Entry 4ZBY (X-ray diffraction, 1.70 A resolution); this record covers chain A.

Chain A:
Molecule: Uracil-DNA glycosylase
From: Sulfolobus tokodaii str. 7
Notes: EC 3.2.2.27
UniProt: Q96YD0 (Q96YD0_SULTO); residue numbers follow UniProt; this construct covers 1-194
Chain sequence (194 residues; each row starts with the number of its first residue):
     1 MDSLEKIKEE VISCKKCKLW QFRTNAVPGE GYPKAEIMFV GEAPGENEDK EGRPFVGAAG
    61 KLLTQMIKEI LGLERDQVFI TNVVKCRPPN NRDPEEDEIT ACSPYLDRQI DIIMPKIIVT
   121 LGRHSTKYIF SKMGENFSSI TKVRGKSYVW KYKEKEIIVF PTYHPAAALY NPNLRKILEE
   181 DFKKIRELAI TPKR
Metal / ion sites: 4Fe-4S cluster Fe: Cys14, Cys17, Cys86, Cys102
Ligand contacts:
  - 4Fe-4S cluster (SF4): Val11, Cys14, Lys15, Lys16, Cys17, Leu19, Trp20, Arg23, Val84, Lys85, Cys86, Ala101, Cys102, Tyr105
  - uracil (URA): Gly41, Glu42, Ala43, Pro44, Gly45, Glu48, Pro54, Phe55, Asn82, His164
Curated features (UniProtKB/Swiss-Prot):
  - binding site ([4Fe-4S] cluster): Cys14, Cys17, Cys86, Cys102
  - binding site (uracil): Gly41 to Ala43, Phe55, Asn82, His164
  - mutagenesis: Leu169 (L169A: No change in activity), Tyr170 (Y170A: Lack of activity), Asn171 (N171A: No change in activity)
From the paper describing this entry:
  - 4Fe-4S cluster coordination: Cys14, Cys17, Cys86, Cys102
  - binding site for uracil: Gly41, Glu42, Ala43, Pro44, Glu48, Phe55, Asn82, His164
  - specificity-determining residues: Glu48
  - binding site for 2-(N-morpholino)-ethanesulfonic acid: Arg123, His164
  - mutagenesis - L169A, N171A: unchanged catalytic activity
  - mutagenesis - Y170A: abolished catalytic activity

Summary:
Bound to chain A: 4Fe-4S cluster and uracil. Cys14, Cys17, Cys86 and Cys102 coordinate a 4Fe-4S cluster Fe
ion. From UniProt: 4 [4Fe-4S] cluster-binding residues, 6 uracil-binding residues and 3 mutagenesis sites.
From the paper: a binding site for uracil at Gly41, Glu42 and Ala43 among others; Y170A abolishes catalytic
activity; 3 substitutions were tested in all.
Chain A is Uracil-DNA glycosylase (Sulfolobus tokodaii str. 7); the structure, Family 4 uracil-DNA glycosylase
from Sulfolobus tokodaii (uracil complex form), was determined by X-ray diffraction together with 4ZBX and
4ZBZ from the same study.
